3NZ8 - chains A and B; structure by X-ray diffraction, 2.70 A resolution.

# Chain A
Name: Mouse anti V3 antibody 7C8 Fab, heavy chain
From: Mus musculus
Notes: fragment: Fab; antibody fragment or engineered binder
Chain sequence (221 residues; numbered 1 to 214 plus 7 insertion-coded residues; the number before each row is that of its first residue; a row labelled like 82A-82C holds insertion residues (82A, then the next letters in order)):
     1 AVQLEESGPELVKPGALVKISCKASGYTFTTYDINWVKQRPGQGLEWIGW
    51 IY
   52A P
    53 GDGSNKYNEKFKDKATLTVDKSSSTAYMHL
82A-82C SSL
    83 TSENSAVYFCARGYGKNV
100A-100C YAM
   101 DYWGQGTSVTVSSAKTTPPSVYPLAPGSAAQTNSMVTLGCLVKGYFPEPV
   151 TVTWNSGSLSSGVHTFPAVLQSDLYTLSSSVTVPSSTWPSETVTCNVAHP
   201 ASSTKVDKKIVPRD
Not modelled in the structure: 128-131
Cystine bridges: Cys22-Cys92, Cys140-Cys195

# Chain B
Name: Mouse anti V3 antibody 7C8 Fab, light chain
From: Mus musculus
Notes: fragment: Fab; antibody fragment or engineered binder
Chain sequence (218 residues; numbered 1 to 213 plus 5 insertion-coded residues; the number before each row is that of its first residue; a row labelled like 30A-30E holds insertion residues (30A, then the next letters in order)):
     1 DVVMTQTPLSLPVSLGDQASISCRSSQTIV
30A-30E HSNGY
    31 TYLDWYLQKPGQSPKLLIYKVSNRFSGVPDRFSGSGSGTDFTLKISRVEA
    81 EDLGVYYCFQGSHVPFTFGSGTKLEIKRADAAPTVSIFPPSSEQLTSGGA
   131 SVVCFLNNFYPKDINVKWKIDGSERQNGVLNSWTDQDSKDSTYSMSSTLT
   181 LTKDEYERHNSYTCEATHKTSTSPIVKSFNRNE
Not modelled in the structure: 213
Cystine bridges: Cys23-Cys88, Cys134-Cys194

# Chain A / chain B interface
Residue-residue contacts (74; chain A residue first):
  Val37(A) - Phe98(B)  hydrophobic
  Gln39(A) - Gln38(B)  hydrogen bond
  Gln43(A) - Tyr87(B)
  Gln43(A) - Gly101(B)
  Gly44(A) - Tyr87(B)
  Leu45(A) - Pro44(B)  hydrophobic
  Leu45(A) - Tyr87(B)  hydrophobic
  Leu45(A) - Phe98(B)
  Glu46(A) - Phe98(B)
  Trp47(A) - Pro95(B)  hydrophobic
  Trp47(A) - Phe96(B)
  Trp47(A) - Phe98(B)
  Trp50(A) - Phe96(B)
  Asn60(A) - Pro95(B)
  Phe91(A) - Ser43(B)
  Phe91(A) - Pro44(B)
  Tyr96(A) - Tyr32(B)
  Tyr96(A) - Gly91(B)  hydrogen bond (side chain-backbone)
  Tyr96(A) - Phe96(B)  hydrophobic
  Tyr100A(A) - Lys50(B)
  Ala100B(A) - Asp34(B)
  Ala100B(A) - Tyr36(B)
  Ala100B(A) - Leu46(B)  hydrophobic
  Met100C(A) - Tyr36(B)  hydrogen bond (backbone-side chain)
  Met100C(A) - Leu46(B)
  Met100C(A) - Phe89(B)  hydrophobic
  Met100C(A) - Phe98(B)  hydrophobic
  Asp101(A) - Leu46(B)
  Asp101(A) - Phe55(B)
  Trp103(A) - Tyr36(B)  hydrophobic
  Trp103(A) - Pro44(B)
  Gly104(A) - Ser43(B)  hydrogen bond (backbone-side chain)
  Gln105(A) - Ser43(B)
  Tyr122(A) - Ser121(B)
  Tyr122(A) - Glu123(B)
  Tyr122(A) - Gln124(B)
  Tyr122(A) - Ser127(B)
  Pro123(A) - Ser121(B)
  Pro123(A) - Glu123(B)
  Leu124(A) - Phe118(B)
  Leu124(A) - Val133(B)  hydrophobic
  Leu124(A) - Phe135(B)  hydrophobic
  Ala125(A) - Phe118(B)
  Thr137(A) - Ser116(B)
  Thr137(A) - Phe118(B)
  Thr137(A) - Asn137(B)
  Leu141(A) - Ser131(B)
  Lys143(A) - Gln124(B)
  Lys143(A) - Ser131(B)
  Ser160(A) - Lys169(B)
  His164(A) - Asn138(B)
  His164(A) - Asp167(B)  salt bridge
  His164(A) - Ser174(B)
  Phe166(A) - Phe135(B)  hydrophobic
  Phe166(A) - Asn137(B)
  Phe166(A) - Ser162(B)
  Phe166(A) - Thr164(B)
  Phe166(A) - Ser174(B)
  Phe166(A) - Met175(B)
  Phe166(A) - Ser176(B)
  Pro167(A) - Ser162(B)  hydrogen bond (backbone-side chain)
  Pro167(A) - Trp163(B)
  Val169(A) - Leu160(B)  hydrophobic
  Val169(A) - Asn161(B)
  Val169(A) - Ser162(B)
  Ser178(A) - Phe135(B)
  Ser178(A) - Ser176(B)  hydrogen bond
  Ser179(A) - Phe135(B)
  Ser180(A) - Phe135(B)
  Ser180(A) - Asn137(B)  hydrogen bond
  Lys208(A) - Glu123(B)  salt bridge
  Arg213(A) - Pro119(B)  hydrogen bond (side chain-backbone)
  Arg213(A) - Pro120(B)  hydrogen bond (side chain-backbone)
  Arg213(A) - Ser121(B)
Also at the interface, not in a pair above, chain A (44 interface residues in all): Lys58, Tyr59, Tyr102, Gly106, Pro126, Gly139, Ser161, Thr165, Gln171
Also at the interface, not in a pair above, chain B (44 interface residues in all): Tyr49, Val85, Val94, Ser100, Thr180

# Overview
Chain A and chain B each contribute 44 residues to their interface, with 9 hydrogen bonds and 2 salt bridges.
Polar pairs include His164(A)-Asp167(B), Lys208(A)-Glu123(B) and Gln39(A)-Gln38(B).
Chain A is Mouse anti V3 antibody 7C8 Fab, heavy chain and chain B is Mouse anti V3 antibody 7C8 Fab, light
chain, both from Mus musculus; the structure, Crystal structure of the HIV-2 neutralizing Fab fragment 7C8,
was determined by X-ray diffraction.
